Entry 6L74 (X-ray diffraction, 3.12 A resolution); this record covers chains C and G of the 9 polymer chains in the assembly.

# Chain C
Protein: DNA-directed RNA polymerase subunit beta
From: Thermus thermophilus (strain HB8 / ATCC 27634 / DSM 579)
Notes: EC 2.7.7.6
Reference sequence: Q8RQE9 (RPOB_THET8); residues 1-1119 here = UniProt positions 1-1119
Amino-acid sequence (1119 residues; row label = number of the first residue in the row):
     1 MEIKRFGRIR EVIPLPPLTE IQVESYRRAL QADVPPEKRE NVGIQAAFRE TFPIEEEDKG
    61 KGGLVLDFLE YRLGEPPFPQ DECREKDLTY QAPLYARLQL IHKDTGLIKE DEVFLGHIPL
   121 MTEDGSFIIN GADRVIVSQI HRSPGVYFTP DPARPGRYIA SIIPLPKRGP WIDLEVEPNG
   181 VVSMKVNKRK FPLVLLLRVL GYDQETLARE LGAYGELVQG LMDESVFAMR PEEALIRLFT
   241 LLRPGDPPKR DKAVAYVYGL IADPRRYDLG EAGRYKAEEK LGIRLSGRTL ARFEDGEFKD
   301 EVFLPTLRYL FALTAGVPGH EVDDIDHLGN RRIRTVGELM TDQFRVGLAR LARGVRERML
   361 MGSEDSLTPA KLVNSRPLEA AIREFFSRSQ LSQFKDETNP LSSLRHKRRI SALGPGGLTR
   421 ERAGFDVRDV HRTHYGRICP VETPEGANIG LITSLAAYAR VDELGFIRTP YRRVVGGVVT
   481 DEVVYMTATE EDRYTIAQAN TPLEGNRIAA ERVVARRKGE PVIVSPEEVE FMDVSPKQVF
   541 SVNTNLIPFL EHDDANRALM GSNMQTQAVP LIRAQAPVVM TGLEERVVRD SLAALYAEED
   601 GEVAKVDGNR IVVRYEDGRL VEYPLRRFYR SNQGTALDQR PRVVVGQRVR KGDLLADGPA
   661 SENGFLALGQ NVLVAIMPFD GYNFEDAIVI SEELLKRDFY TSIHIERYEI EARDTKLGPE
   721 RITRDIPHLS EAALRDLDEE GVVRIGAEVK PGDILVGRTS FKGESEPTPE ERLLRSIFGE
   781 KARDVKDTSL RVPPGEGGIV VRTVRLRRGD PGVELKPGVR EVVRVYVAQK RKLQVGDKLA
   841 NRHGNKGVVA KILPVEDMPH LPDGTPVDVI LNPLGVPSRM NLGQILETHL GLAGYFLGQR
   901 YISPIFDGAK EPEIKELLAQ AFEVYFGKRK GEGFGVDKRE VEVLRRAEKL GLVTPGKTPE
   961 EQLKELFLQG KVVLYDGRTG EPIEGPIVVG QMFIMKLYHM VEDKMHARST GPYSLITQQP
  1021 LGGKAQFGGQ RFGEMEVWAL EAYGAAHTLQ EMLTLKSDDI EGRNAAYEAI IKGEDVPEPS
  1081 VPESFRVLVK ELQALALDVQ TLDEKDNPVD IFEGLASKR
Not modelled in the structure: 57-62, 1119

# Chain G
Molecule: 16-nt DNA strand
Sequence (16 nucleotides; each row starts with the number of its first residue):
     4 GCATCCGTGA GTCGAG

# How chain C and chain G interact
Pairs across the interface - 7 pairs, chain C then chain G:
  Gly1023(C) - DA18(G)  phosphate contact
  Lys1024(C) - DA18(G)  hydrogen bond to the phosphate
  Gln1030(C) - DG17(G)  phosphate contact
  Arg1031(C) - DC16(G)  salt bridge to the phosphate
  Arg1031(C) - DG17(G)  hydrogen bond to the phosphate
  Gly1033(C) - DC16(G)  phosphate contact
  Met1035(C) - DT15(G)  sugar contact
Also at the interface, not in a pair above, chain C (7 interface residues in all): Gly1029

# Summary
7 residues of chain C and 4 residues of chain G are in contact; the contacts include 2 hydrogen bonds and 1
salt bridge. Polar contacts include Lys1024(C)-DA18(G), Arg1031(C)-DG17(G) and Arg1031(C)-DC16(G).
Here chain C is DNA-directed RNA polymerase subunit beta (Thermus thermophilus (strain HB8 / ATCC 27634 / DSM
579)) and chain G is a 16-nt DNA strand. Entry 6L74 (Thermus thermophilus initial transcription complex
comprising sigma A and 5'-triphosphate RNA of 2 nt) was determined by X-ray diffraction together with 6KQD,
6KQE, 6KQF, 6KQG, 6KQH, 6KQL and 6 further entries from the same study.
